7U52 - chains C and J of the 10 polymer chains in the assembly; structure by electron microscopy, 3.40 A resolution.

# Chain C
Protein: Histone H2A type 1
Organism: Homo sapiens
UniProt: P0C0S8 (H2A1_HUMAN); residues 1-129 here correspond to UniProt positions 2-130 (UniProt number = residue number + 1)
Sequence (129 residues; row label = number of the first residue in the row):
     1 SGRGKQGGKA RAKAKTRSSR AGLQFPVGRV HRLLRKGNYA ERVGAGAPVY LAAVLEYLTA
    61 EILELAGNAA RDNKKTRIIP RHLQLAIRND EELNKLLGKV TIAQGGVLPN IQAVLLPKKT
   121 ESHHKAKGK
Disordered / not traced: 1-10, 119-129
Curated features (UniProtKB/Swiss-Prot):
  - modified residue: Ser1 (N-acetylserine), Arg3 (Citrulline), Lys5 (N6-(2-hydroxyisobutyryl)lysine), Lys9 (N6-(2-hydroxyisobutyryl)lysine), Lys13 (N6-(beta-hydroxybutyryl)lysine), Lys36 (N6-(2-hydroxyisobutyryl)lysine), Lys74 (N6-(2-hydroxyisobutyryl)lysine), Lys75 (N6-(2-hydroxyisobutyryl)lysine), Lys95 (N6-(2-hydroxyisobutyryl)lysine), Lys99 (N6-glutaryllysine), Gln104 (N5-methylglutamine), Lys118 (N6-(2-hydroxyisobutyryl)lysine), Lys119 (N6-crotonyllysine), Thr120 (Phosphothreonine), Lys125 (N6-crotonyllysine)
  - cross-link (Glycyl lysine isopeptide (Lys-Gly)): Lys13 (interchain with G-Cter in ubiquitin), Lys15 (interchain with G-Cter in ubiquitin), Lys119 (interchain with G-Cter in ubiquitin)

# Chain J
Molecule: 147-nt DNA strand
Sequence (147 nucleotides; each row starts with the number of its first residue):
     1 ATCGGATGTA TATATCTGAC ACGTGCCTGG AGACTAGGGA GTAATCCCCT TGGCGGTTAA
    61 AACGCGGGGG ACAGCGCGTA CGTGCGTTTA AGCGGTGCTA GAGCTGTCTA CGACCAATTG
   121 AGCGGCCTCG GCACCGGGAT TCTCGAT
Disordered / not traced: 1, 147

# How chain C and chain J interact
Contacting residue pairs - 16 pairs, chain C then chain J:
  Arg11(C) with DA117(J), base contact
  Thr16(C) with DA121(J), sugar contact
  Arg29(C) with DG122(J), hydrogen bond to the phosphate; DC123(J), salt bridge to the phosphate
  Arg42(C) with DG112(J), sugar contact; DA113(J), phosphate contact
  Val43(C) with DG112(J), sugar contact; DA113(J), hydrogen bond to the phosphate
  Gly44(C) with DG112(J), phosphate contact
  Ala45(C) with DG112(J), hydrogen bond to the phosphate
  Lys75(C) with DC132(J), phosphate contact; DA133(J), salt bridge to the phosphate
  Thr76(C) with DG131(J), hydrogen bond to the phosphate; DC132(J), hydrogen bond to the phosphate
  Arg77(C) with DG131(J), phosphate contact; DC132(J), hydrogen bond to the phosphate
Also at the interface, not in a pair above, chain C (11 interface residues in all): His31

# In short
The interface between chain C and chain J involves 11 residues on one side and 9 on the other; the contacts
include 6 hydrogen bonds and 2 salt bridges. Polar pairs include Arg29(C)-DG122(J), Val43(C)-DA113(J) and
Ala45(C)-DG112(J).
Here chain C is Histone H2A type 1 (Homo sapiens) and chain J is a 147-nt DNA strand. Entry 7U52 (nucleosome
core particle with AP-site at SHL-6.5) was determined by electron microscopy (same publication as 7U50, 7U51
and 7U53).
